Entry 1EPW (X-ray diffraction, 1.90 A resolution); this record covers chain A.

Chain A:
Protein: Botulinum neurotoxin type B
Organism: Clostridium botulinum
Notes: EC 3.4.24.69
Reference sequence: P10844 (BXB_CLOBO); residues 1-1290 here = UniProt positions 1-1290
Sequence (1290 residues; numbered 1 to 1290; the number before each row is that of its first residue):
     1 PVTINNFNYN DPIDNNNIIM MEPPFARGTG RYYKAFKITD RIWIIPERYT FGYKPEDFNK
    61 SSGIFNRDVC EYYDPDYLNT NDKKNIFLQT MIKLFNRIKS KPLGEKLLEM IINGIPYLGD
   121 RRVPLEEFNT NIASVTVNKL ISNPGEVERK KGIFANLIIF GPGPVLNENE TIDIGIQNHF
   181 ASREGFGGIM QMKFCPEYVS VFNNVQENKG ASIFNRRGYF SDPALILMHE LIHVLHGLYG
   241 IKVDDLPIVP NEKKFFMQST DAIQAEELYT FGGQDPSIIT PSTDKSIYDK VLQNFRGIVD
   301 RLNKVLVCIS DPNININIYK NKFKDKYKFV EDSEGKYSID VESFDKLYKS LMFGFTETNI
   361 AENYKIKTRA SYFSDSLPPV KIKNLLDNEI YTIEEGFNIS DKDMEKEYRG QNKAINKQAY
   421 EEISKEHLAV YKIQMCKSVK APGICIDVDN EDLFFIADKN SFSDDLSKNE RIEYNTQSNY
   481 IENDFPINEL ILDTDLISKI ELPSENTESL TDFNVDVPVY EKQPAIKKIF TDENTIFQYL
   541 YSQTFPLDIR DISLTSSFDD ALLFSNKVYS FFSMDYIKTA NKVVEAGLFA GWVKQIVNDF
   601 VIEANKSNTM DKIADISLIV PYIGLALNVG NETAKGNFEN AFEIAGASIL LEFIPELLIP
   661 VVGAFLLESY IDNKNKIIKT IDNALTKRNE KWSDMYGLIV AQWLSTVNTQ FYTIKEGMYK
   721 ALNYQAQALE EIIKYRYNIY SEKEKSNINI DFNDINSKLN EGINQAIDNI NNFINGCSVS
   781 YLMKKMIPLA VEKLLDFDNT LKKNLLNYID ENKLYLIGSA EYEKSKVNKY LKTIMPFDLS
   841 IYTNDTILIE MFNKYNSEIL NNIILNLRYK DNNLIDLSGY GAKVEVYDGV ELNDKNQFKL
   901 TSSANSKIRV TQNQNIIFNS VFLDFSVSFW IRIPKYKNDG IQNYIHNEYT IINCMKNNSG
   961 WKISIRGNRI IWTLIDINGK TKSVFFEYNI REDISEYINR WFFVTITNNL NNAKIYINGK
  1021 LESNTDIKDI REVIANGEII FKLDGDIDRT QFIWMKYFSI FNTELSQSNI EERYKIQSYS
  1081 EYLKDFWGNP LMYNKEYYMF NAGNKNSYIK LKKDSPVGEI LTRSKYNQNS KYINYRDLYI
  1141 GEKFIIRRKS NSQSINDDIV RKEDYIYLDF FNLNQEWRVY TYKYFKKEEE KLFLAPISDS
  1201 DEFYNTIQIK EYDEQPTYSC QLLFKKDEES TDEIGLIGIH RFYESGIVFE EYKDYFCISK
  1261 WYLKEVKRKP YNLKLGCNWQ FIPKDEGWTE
Unresolved in the structure: 440-442
Curated features (UniProtKB/Swiss-Prot):
  - binding site (a ganglioside GT1b (d18:1(4E))): E1189, E1190
  - mutagenesis: E1189 (E1189L: Decreased toxicity, heavy chain has decreased binding to synaptosomes and to GT1b), E1190 (E1190L: Greatly decreased toxicity, heavy chain has decreased binding to synaptosomes, binds less GT1b)
Cystine bridges: C436-C445
Ion coordination: Zn2+: H229, H233, E267 (together with sulfate ion)
Reported in the primary citation:
  - Zn2+ coordination: H229, H233, E267
  - binding site for sulfate ion: E230, E267

Overview:
The Zn2+ site is built by H229, H233 and E267. From UniProt: ganglioside GT1b (d18:1(4E))-binding residues
E1189 and E1190 and 2 mutagenesis sites. From the paper: a binding site for sulfate ion at E230 and E267; Zn2+
coordination by H229, H233 and E267.
Chain A is Botulinum neurotoxin type B (Clostridium botulinum); the structure, Crystal structure of
clostridium neurotoxin type B, was determined by X-ray diffraction, deposited together with 1F31.
